PDB entry 8FD2 | electron microscopy, 3.65 A resolution | chains H and M of the 13 polymer chains in the assembly

Chain H:
Protein: Type I-B CRISPR-associated protein Cas7
Source organism: Nostoc sp. 'Peltigera membranacea cyanobiont' 210A
UniProt: A0A235IG15 (A0A235IG15_9NOSO); residue numbers follow UniProt; this construct covers 1-323
Amino-acid sequence (323 residues; numbered 1 to 323; the number before each row is that of its first residue):
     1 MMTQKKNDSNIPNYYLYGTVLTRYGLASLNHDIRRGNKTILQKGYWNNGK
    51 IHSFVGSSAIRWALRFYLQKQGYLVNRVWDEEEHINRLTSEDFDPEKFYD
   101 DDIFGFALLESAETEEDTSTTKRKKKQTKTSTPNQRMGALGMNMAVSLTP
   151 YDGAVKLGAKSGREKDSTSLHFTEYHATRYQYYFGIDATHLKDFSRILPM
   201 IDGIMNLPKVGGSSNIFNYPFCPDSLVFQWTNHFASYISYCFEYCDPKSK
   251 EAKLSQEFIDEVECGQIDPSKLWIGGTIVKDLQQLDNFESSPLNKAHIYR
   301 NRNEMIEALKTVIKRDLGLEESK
Unresolved in the structure: 1-11, 120-130, 321-323

Chain M:
Molecule: 71-nt RNA strand
Sequence (71 nucleotides; each row starts with the number of its first residue):
     1 UUGCUCAAGAGAAGUCAUUUAAUAAGGCCACUGUUAAACGUAGGUGAGUC
    51 GUGGCUUUAUGCCGUUAGGCG
Unresolved in the structure: 64-71

How chain H and chain M interact:
Pairs across the interface (53; chain H residue first):
  Leu29(H) with A10(M), phosphate contact
  Asn30(H) with A8(M), sugar contact; G9(M), hydrogen bond to the sugar; A10(M), hydrogen bond to the phosphate
  His31(H) with G9(M), sugar contact
  Asp32(H) with G9(M), base contact
  Ile33(H) with G9(M), base contact
  Ser58(H) with A7(M), sugar contact; A8(M), sugar contact
  Ala59(H) with A8(M), sugar contact
  Arg61(H) with C6(M), phosphate contact; A7(M), salt bridge to the phosphate
  Trp62(H) with A8(M), stacking on the base
  Arg65(H) with A7(M), salt bridge to the phosphate
  Arg77(H) with A8(M), salt bridge to the phosphate
  Trp79(H) with A8(M), base contact
  His84(H) with G11(M), sugar contact
  Phe104(H) with C6(M), sugar contact
  Gly105(H) with C6(M), sugar contact
  Phe106(H) with U5(M), sugar contact; C6(M), sugar contact
  Ala107(H) with U5(M), base contact; C6(M), hydrogen bond to the sugar
  Ser111(H) with U5(M), hydrogen bond to the base
  Gln135(H) with U1(M), phosphate contact; U5(M), hydrogen bond to the base
  Arg136(H) with U5(M), hydrogen bond to the sugar
  Met137(H) with U1(M), phosphate contact; U5(M), hydrogen bond to the sugar; C6(M), phosphate contact
  Gly138(H) with U5(M), phosphate contact; C6(M), hydrogen bond to the phosphate
  Lys156(H) with U15(M), salt bridge to the phosphate
  Leu157(H) with U15(M), phosphate contact
  Gly158(H) with A13(M), sugar contact; U15(M), phosphate contact
  Ala159(H) with G14(M), sugar contact; U15(M), hydrogen bond to the phosphate
  Lys160(H) with A13(M), phosphate contact; G14(M), phosphate contact
  Ser161(H) with G14(M), hydrogen bond to the phosphate
  Lys165(H) with C16(M), base contact
  Thr168(H) with A13(M), base contact
  His171(H) with A13(M), stacking on the base
  Lys209(H) with G11(M), salt bridge to the phosphate
  Gly211(H) with A8(M), base contact; A10(M), phosphate contact
  Gly212(H) with A10(M), phosphate contact; G11(M), phosphate contact
  Ser213(H) with G11(M), phosphate contact
  Asn215(H) with A12(M), phosphate contact; A13(M), hydrogen bond to the phosphate
  Ile216(H) with A13(M), phosphate contact
Interface residues without a listed pair, chain H (40 interface residues in all): Asn86, Asp117, Leu170
Interface residues without a listed pair, chain M (14 interface residues in all): C4

In short:
40 residues of chain H face 14 of chain M across their interface; the contacts include 11 hydrogen bonds, 5
salt bridges and 2 aromatic stacking contacts. Polar contacts include Ser111(H)-U5(M), Gln135(H)-U5(M) and
Asn30(H)-G9(M).
Chain H is Type I-B CRISPR-associated protein Cas7 (Nostoc sp. 'Peltigera membranacea cyanobiont' 210A) and
chain M is a 71-nt RNA strand; the structure, Cryo-EM structure of Cascade complex in type I-B CAST system,
was determined by electron microscopy (same publication as 8FCJ, 8FCU, 8FCV, 8FCW, 8FD3, 8FF4 and 8FF5).
